Entry 5X2X (X-ray diffraction, 2.00 A resolution); this record covers chains A and C of the 4 polymer chains in the assembly.

== Chain A (and C) ==
Molecule: L-methionine gamma-lyase
Source organism: Pseudomonas putida
Notes: EC 4.4.1.11, 4.4.1.2; chain C of this document is another copy of the same molecule, construct and numbering; everything in this record applies to it too
UniProt: P13254 (MEGL_PSEPU); numbering as in UniProt (aligned over 1-398)
Amino-acid sequence (398 residues; each row starts with the number of its first residue):
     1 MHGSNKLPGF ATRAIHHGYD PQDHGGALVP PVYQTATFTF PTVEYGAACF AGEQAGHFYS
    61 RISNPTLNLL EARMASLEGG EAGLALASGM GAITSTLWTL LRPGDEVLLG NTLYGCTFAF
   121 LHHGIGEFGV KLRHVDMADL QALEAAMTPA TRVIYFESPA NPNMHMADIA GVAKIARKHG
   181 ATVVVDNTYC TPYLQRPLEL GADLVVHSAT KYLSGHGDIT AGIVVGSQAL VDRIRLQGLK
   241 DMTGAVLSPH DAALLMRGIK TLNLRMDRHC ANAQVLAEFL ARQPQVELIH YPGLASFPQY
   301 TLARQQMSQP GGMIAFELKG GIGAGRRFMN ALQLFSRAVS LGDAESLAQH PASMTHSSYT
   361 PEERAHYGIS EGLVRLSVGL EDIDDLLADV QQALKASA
Disordered / not traced: 1-6
Curated features (UniProtKB/Swiss-Prot):
  - binding site (pyridoxal 5'-phosphate): Tyr59 to Arg61, Gly89, Met90, Ser208 to Thr210
  - binding site (substrate): Tyr114, Arg375
  - modified residue: Lys211 (N6-(pyridoxal phosphate)lysine)
  - mutagenesis: Arg61 (R61A/E/F: Loss of elimination activity against L-methionine), Cys116 (C116H: Drastic decrease of the catalytic efficiency of the elimination reaction with L-methionine, by 6700-fold, and increases that with L-cysteine by 7-fold, mainly due to changes in kcat ...), Lys240 (K240D/E: Marked decrease in elimination activity against both L-methionine and DL-homocysteine ...), Asp241 (D241H/R: 5 to 14-fold reduction in alpha,gamma-elimination activity against L-methionine, while no change in affinity for L-methionine)
Residues lining bound ligands: 4LM ((2E)-2-{[(1E)-{3-hydroxy-2-methyl-5-[(phosphonooxy)methyl]pyridin-4-yl}methylidene]amino}but-2-enoic acid): Ser88, Gly89, Met90, Ile93, Tyr114, Glu157, Asn161, Asp186, Thr188, Tyr189, Ser208, Thr210, Lys211, Thr220, Ala221, Val339, Ser340, Leu341, Thr355, Arg375

== How chain A and chain C interact ==
Contacting residue pairs (62; chain A residue first):
  Pro8(A) with Asp385(C)
  Gly9(A) with Asp382(C); Asp385(C), hydrogen bond (backbone-side chain)
  Ala11(A) with Leu380(C)
  Thr12(A) with Glu381(C); Asp382(C), hydrogen bond (side chain-backbone); Asp385(C), hydrogen bond
  Ile15(A) with Ala344(C); Glu345(C); Leu380(C), hydrophobic; Glu381(C)
  His16(A) with Leu334(C); Glu345(C); Glu381(C), salt bridge
  Leu28(A) with Asp343(C); Glu345(C)
  Val29(A) with His216(C); Gly217(C)
  Ser214(A) with Arg257(C), hydrogen bond
  His216(A) with Val29(C); Arg257(C), hydrogen bond; Thr261(C)
  Gly217(A) with Val29(C)
  Asp218(A) with Arg257(C), salt bridge
  His250(A) with His250(C)
  Leu254(A) with Leu254(C), hydrophobic; Arg257(C), hydrogen bond (backbone-side chain)
  Arg257(A) with Ser214(C), hydrogen bond; His216(C); Asp218(C), salt bridge; Leu254(C), hydrogen bond (side chain-backbone); Arg257(C); Gly258(C)
  Gly258(A) with Arg257(C)
  Lys260(A) with Glu345(C), salt bridge
  Thr261(A) with His216(C); Arg265(C)
  Asn263(A) with Arg268(C), hydrogen bond
  Leu264(A) with Leu264(C); Arg268(C)
  Arg265(A) with Thr261(C); Leu264(C)
  Arg268(A) with Asn263(C); Leu264(C)
  Leu334(A) with Thr12(C); His16(C)
  Asp343(A) with Leu28(C)
  Ala344(A) with Ile15(C)
  Glu345(A) with Ile15(C); His16(C); Leu28(C); Lys260(C), salt bridge
  Leu380(A) with Ala11(C); Ile15(C)
  Glu381(A) with Thr12(C); Ile15(C); His16(C), salt bridge
  Asp382(A) with Gly9(C); Thr12(C), hydrogen bond (backbone-side chain)
  Asp385(A) with Pro8(C); Gly9(C), hydrogen bond (side chain-backbone); Thr12(C), hydrogen bond
Other interface residues (no listed pair), chain A (34 interface residues in all): Pro21, Asp267, Ser336, Leu347
Other interface residues (no listed pair), chain C (34 interface residues in all): Phe10, Asp267, Ser336, Leu347

== Summary ==
Chain A and chain C each contribute 34 residues to their interface; the contacts include 12 hydrogen bonds and
6 salt bridges. Polar contacts include His16(A)-Glu381(C), Asp218(A)-Arg257(C) and Lys260(A)-Glu345(C). Bound
to chain A: compound 4LM.
Chain A and chain C are both L-methionine gamma-lyase (Pseudomonas putida); the structure, Crystal structure
of Pseudomonas putida methionine gamma-lyase wild type with L-homocysteine intermediates, was determined by
X-ray diffraction (same publication as 5X2V, 5X2W, 5X2Y, 5X2Z and 5X30).
